Entry 4YGA (X-ray diffraction, 2.94 A resolution); this record covers chains A and B.

# Chain A
Name: Calmodulin-domain protein kinase 1
From: Toxoplasma gondii
UniProt: Q9BJF5 (Q9BJF5_TOXGO); residue numbers follow UniProt; this construct covers 1-507
Sequence (516 residues; numbered 0 to 515; the number before each row is that of its first residue; numbering starts at 0):
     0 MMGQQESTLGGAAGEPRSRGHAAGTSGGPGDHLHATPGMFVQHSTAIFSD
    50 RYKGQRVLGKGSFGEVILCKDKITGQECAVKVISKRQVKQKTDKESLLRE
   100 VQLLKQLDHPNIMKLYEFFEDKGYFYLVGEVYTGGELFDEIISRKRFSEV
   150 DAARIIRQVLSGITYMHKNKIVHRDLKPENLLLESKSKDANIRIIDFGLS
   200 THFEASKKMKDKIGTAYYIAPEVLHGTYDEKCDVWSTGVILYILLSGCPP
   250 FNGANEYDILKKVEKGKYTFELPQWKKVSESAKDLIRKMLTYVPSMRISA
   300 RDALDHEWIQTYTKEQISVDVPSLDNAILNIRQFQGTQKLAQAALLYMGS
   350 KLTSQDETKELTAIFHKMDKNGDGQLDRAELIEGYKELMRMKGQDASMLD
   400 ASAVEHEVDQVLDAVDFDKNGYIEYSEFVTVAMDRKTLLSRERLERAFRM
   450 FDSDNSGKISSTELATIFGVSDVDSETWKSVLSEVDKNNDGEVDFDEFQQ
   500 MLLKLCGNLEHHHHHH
Disordered / not traced: 0-44, 207-210, 314-320, 394-395, 506-515
Disulfide bonds: Cys247-Cys505
Construct notes: initiating methionine (0); expression tag (508-515)
Ion coordination: Ca2+ site 1: Asp368, Asn370, Asp372, Gln374, Glu379; Ca2+ site 2: Asp415, Asp417, Asn419, Tyr421, Glu426; Ca2+ site 3: Asp451, Asp453, Ser455, Lys457, Glu462; Ca2+ site 4: Asp485, Asn487, Asp489, Glu491, Glu496
What the authors report for this chain:
  - mutagenesis - D368A/D415A: abolished binding to Vhh-1B7 (chain B)
  - mutagenesis - D451A/D485A: unchanged binding to Vhh-1B7 (chain B)
  - Ca2+ coordination: Asp368, Asp415, Asp451, Asp485 (proposed by the authors, not directly observed)
  - specificity-determining residues: Lys350, Thr361 (by similarity / conservation)
  - conformationally variable residues: Leu103, Leu114, His172, Phe196, Lys338
  - mutagenesis - F39A, F39A/V40A, V40A (10-fold): decreased catalytic activity
  - mutagenesis - F39A: unchanged expression
  - mutagenesis - F39A: abolished growth

# Chain B
Name: Vhh-1B7
From: Vicugna pacos
Notes: antibody fragment or engineered binder
Sequence (141 residues; each row starts with the number of its first residue):
     1 MQVQLVETGGGLVQPGESLRLSCVASGFTLDHSAVGWFRQVPGKEREKLL
    51 CINANGVSLDYADSIKGRFTISRDNAKNTVYLQMNDLKPEDTATYSCAAT
   101 REFCSAYVFLYEHWGQGTQVTVSSGGGLPETGGLEHHHHHH
Disordered / not traced: 125-141
Disulfide bonds: Cys23-Cys97, Cys51-Cys104

# How chain A and chain B interact
Contacting residue pairs (30; chain A residue first):
  Ala342(A) with Phe109(B)
  Leu345(A) with Tyr107(B); Phe109(B), hydrophobic
  Tyr346(A) with Leu110(B), hydrophobic
  Ser349(A) with Arg101(B); Leu110(B)
  Lys350(A) with Thr100(B), hydrogen bond; Leu110(B), hydrogen bond (side chain-backbone); Glu112(B), salt bridge
  Thr357(A) with Arg101(B)
  Thr361(A) with Arg101(B), hydrogen bond; Phe103(B)
  Phe364(A) with Phe103(B), hydrophobic
  His365(A) with Glu102(B), salt bridge; Phe103(B)
  Gly371(A) with Asn53(B); Asn55(B), hydrogen bond (backbone-side chain)
  Asp372(A) with Asn53(B), hydrogen bond (backbone-side chain); Ser58(B), hydrogen bond (backbone-side chain)
  Gly373(A) with Asn53(B)
  Phe416(A) with Tyr107(B)
  Asp417(A) with Ala106(B); Tyr107(B), hydrogen bond (backbone-side chain)
  Glu423(A) with Ser105(B), hydrogen bond; Ala106(B), hydrogen bond (side chain-backbone); Tyr107(B)
  Tyr424(A) with Arg101(B), hydrogen bond; Phe103(B), hydrophobic
  Glu426(A) with Tyr107(B), hydrogen bond
  Phe467(A) with Phe109(B), hydrophobic
Other interface residues (no listed pair), chain A (21 interface residues in all): Ser425, Val469, Asp471
Other interface residues (no listed pair), chain B (18 interface residues in all): Gln40, Glu45, Arg46, Gly56, Cys104
The authors on this interface:
  - pairs named by the authors: Ser349(A)-Arg101(B) (hydrogen bond), Lys350(A)-Thr100(B) (hydrogen bond), Thr361(A)-Arg101(B) (hydrogen bond), Phe364(A)-Phe103(B) (pi stacking), His365(A)-Glu102(B) (salt bridge), Asp417(A)-Tyr107(B) (hydrogen bond), Glu423(A)-Ala106(B) (hydrogen bond), Glu426(A)-Tyr107(B) (hydrogen bond), Asn53(B)-Gly371(A)
  - epitope / paratope residues, chain A: Ser349(A), Lys350(A), Thr361(A), Phe364(A), His365(A), Gly371(A), Asp372(A), Asp417(A), Glu423(A), Glu426(A)
  - epitope / paratope residues, chain B: Asn53(B), Asn55(B), Ser58(B), Thr100(B), Arg101(B), Glu102(B), Phe103(B), Ala106(B), Tyr107(B)

# Summary
The interface between chain A and chain B involves 21 residues on one side and 18 on the other; the contacts
include 11 hydrogen bonds and 2 salt bridges. Polar contacts include Lys350(A)-Glu112(B), His365(A)-Glu102(B)
and Lys350(A)-Thr100(B). The paper describes hydrogen bonds between Ser349(A) and Arg101(B), Lys350(A) and
Thr100(B) and Thr361(A) and Arg101(B) among others; pi stacking between Phe364(A) and Phe103(B); a salt bridge
between His365(A) and Glu102(B). From the paper: F39A, F39A/V40A and V40A of chain A reduce catalytic
activity; epitope/paratope residues Ser349(A), Lys350(A) and Asn53(B) among others; 5 substitutions were
tested in all.
Here chain A is Calmodulin-domain protein kinase 1 (Toxoplasma gondii) and chain B is Vhh-1B7 (Vicugna pacos).
Entry 4YGA (CDPK1, from Toxoplasma gondii, bound to inhibitory VHH-1B7) was determined by X-ray diffraction.
